PDB entry 8V9L | electron microscopy, 3.00 A resolution | chains A and N of the 59 polymer chains in the assembly

# Chain A
Molecule: 23S Ribosomal RNA
From: Mycolicibacterium smegmatis MC2 155
Sequence (3164 nucleotides; row label = number of the first residue in the row; numbers below 1 keep their minus sign (U-2 is residue -2)):
    -2 UUGUAAGUGUUUAAGGGCGCAUGGUGGAUGCCUUGGCACUGGGAGCCGAU
    48 GAAGGACGUAGGAGGCUGCGAUAAGCCUCGGGGAGCUGUCAACCGAGCGU
    98 UGAUCCGAGGAUGUCCGAAUGGGGAAACCCGGCACGAGUGAUGUCGUGUC
   148 ACCAGGCGCUGAAUAUAUAGGCGUCUGGGGGGAACGCGGGGAAGUGAAAC
   198 AUCUCAGUACCCGUAGGAAGAGAAAACAAAAUGUGAUUCCGUGAGUAGUG
   248 GCGAGCGAAAGCGGAGGAUGGCUAAACCGUAUGCAUGUGAUACCGGGUAG
   298 GGGUUGUGUGUGCGGGGUUGUGGGACCUAUCUUUCCGGCUCUACCUGGCU
   348 GGAGGGCAGUGAGAAAAUGUUGUGGUUAGCGGAAAUGGCUUGGGAUGGCC
   398 UGCCGUAGACGGUGAGAGCCCGGUACGUGAAAACCCGACGUCUGUCUUGA
   448 UGGUGUUCCCGAGUAGCAGCGGGCCCGUGGAAUCUGCUGUGAAUCUGCCG
   498 GGACCACCCGGUAAGCCUGAAUACUUCCCAGUGACCGAUAGCGGAUUAGU
   548 ACCGUGAGGGAAUGGUGAAAAGUACCCCGGGAGGGGAGUGAAAGAGUACC
   598 UGAAACCGUGCGCUUACAAUCCGUCAGAGCCCUCGACGUGUCGUGGGGUG
   648 AUGGCGUGCCUUUUGAAGAAUGAGCCUGCGAGUCAGGGACAUGUCGCGAG
   698 GUUAACCCGGGUGGGGUAGCCGCAGCGAAAGCGAGUCUGAAUAGGGCGUA
   748 UCCACACAAGAGUGUGUGGUGUAGUGGUGUGUUCUGGACCCGAAGCGGAG
   798 UGAUCUACCCAUGGCCAGGGUGAAGCGCGGGUAAGACCGCGUGGAGGCCC
   848 GAACCCACUUAGGUUGAAGACUGAGGGGAUGAGCUGUGGGUAGGGGUGAA
   898 AGGCCAAUCAAACUCCGUGAUAGCUGGUUCUCCCCGAAAUGCAUUUAGGU
   948 GCAGCGUCGCAUGUUUCUUGCCGGAGGUAGAGCUACUGGAUGGCCGAUGG
   998 GCCCCACAGGGUUACUGACGUCAGCCAAACUCCGAAUGCCGGUAAGUCCA
  1048 AGAGUGCGGCAGUGGGACGGCGGGGGAUAAGCUCCGUGCGUCGAGAGGGA
  1098 AACAGCCCAGAUCGCCGGCUAAGGCCCCUAAGCGUGUGCUAAGUGGAAAA
  1148 GGAUGUGCAGUCGCGAAGACAACCAGGAGGUUGGCUUAGAAGCAGCCACC
  1198 CUUGAAAGAGUGCGUAAUAGCUCACUGGUCAAGUGAUUGUGCGCCGAUAA
  1248 UGUAGCGGGGCUCAAGCACACCGCCGAAGCCGCGGCAGCCAACGUGUUGG
  1298 CUGGGUAGGGGAGCGUCCUGCAUCCGGUGAAGCCGCCGAGUGAUCGAGUG
  1348 GUGGAGGGUGUGGGAGUGAGAAUGCAGGCAUGAGUAGCGAUUAGGCAAGU
  1398 GAGAACCUUGCCCGCCGAAAGACCAAGGGUUCCUGGGCCAGGCCAGUCCG
  1448 CCCAGGGUGAGUCGGGACCUAAGGCGAGGCCGACAGGCGUAGUCGAUGGA
  1498 CAACGGGUUGAUAUUCCCGUACCCGUGUAUGUGCGUCCAUGAUGAAUCAG
  1548 CGGUACUAACCAUCCAAAACCACCGUGACCGCACCUUUCGGGGUGUGGCG
  1598 UUGGUGGGGCUGCAUGGGACCUUCGUUGGUAGUAGUCAAGCGAUGGGGUG
  1648 ACGCAGGAAGGUAGCCGUACCGGUCAGUGGUAAUACCGGGGUAAGCCUGU
  1698 AGGGAGUCAGAUAGGUAAAUCCGUCUGGCAUAUAUCCUGAGAGGUGAUGC
  1748 AUAGCCGAGUGAGGCGAAUUCGGUGAUCCUAUGCUGCCGAGAAAAGCCUC
  1798 UAGCGAGGACAUACACGGCCCGUACCCCAAACCAACACAGGUGGUCAGGU
  1848 AGAGAAUACUAAGGCGUACGAGUGAACUAUGGUUAAGGAACUCGGCAAAA
  1898 UGCCCCCGUAACUUCGGGAGAAGGGGGACCCACAUGGCGUGUAAGCCUUU
  1948 ACGGCCCAAGCGUGAGUGGGUGGCACAAACCAGUGAGAAGCGACUGUUUA
  1998 CUAAAAACACAGGUCCGUGCGAAGUCGCAAGACGAUGUAUACGGACUGAC
  2048 GCCUGCCCGGUGCUGGAAGGUUAAGAGGACCCGUUAACUCCCUUUGGGGG
  2098 UGAAGCGGAGAAUUUAAGCCCCAGUAAACGGCGGUGGUAACUAUAACCAU
  2148 CCUAAGGUAGCGAAAUUCCUUGUCGGGUAAGUUCCGACCUGCACGAAUGG
  2198 CGUAACGACUUCUCAACUGUCUCAACCAUAGACUCGGCGAAAUUGCACUA
  2248 CGAGUAAAGAUGCUCGUUACGCGCGGCAGGACGAAAAGACCCCGGGACCU
  2298 UCACUACAACUUGGUAUUGGUGCUCGAUACGGUUUGUGUAGGAUAGGUGG
  2348 GAGACUGUGAAGCUCACACGCCAGUGUGGGUGGAGUCGUUGUUGAAAUAC
  2398 CACUCUGAUCGUAUUGGGCCUCUAACCUCGGACCGUAUAUCCGGUUCAGG
  2448 GACAGUGCCUGGUGGGUAGUUUAACUGGGGCGGUUGCCUCCUAAAAUGUA
  2498 ACGGAGGCGCCCAAAGGUUCCCUCAACCUGGACGGCAAUCAGGUGUUGAG
  2548 UGUAAGUGCACAAGGGAGCUUGACUGCGAGACGGACAUGUCGAGCAGGGA
  2598 CGAAAGUCGGGACUAGUGAUCCGGCACCUCUGAGUGGAAGGGGUGUCGCU
  2648 CAACGGAUAAAAGGUACCCCGGGGAUAACAGGCUGAUCUUCCCCAAGAGU
  2698 CCAUAUCGACGGGAUGGUUUGGCACCUCGAUGUCGGCUCGUCGCAUCCUG
  2748 GGGCUGGAGCAGGUCCCAAGGGUUGGGCUGUUCGCCCAUUAAAGCGGCAC
  2798 GCGAGCUGGGUUUAGAACGUCGUGAGACAGUUCGGUCUCUAUCCGCCGCG
  2848 CGCGUCAGAAGCUUGAGGAAACCUGUCCCUAGUACGAGAGGACCGGGACG
  2898 GACGAACCUCUGGUAUACCAGUUGUCCCACCAGGGGCACGGCUGGAUAGC
  2948 CACGUUCGGACAGGAUAACCGCUGAAAGCAUCUAAGCGGGAAACCUCUUC
  2998 CAAGACCAGGCUUCUCACCCUCUAGGAGGGAUAAGGCCCCCCGCAGACCA
  3048 CGGGAUUGAUAGACCAGACCUGGAAGCCUAGUAAUAGGUGCAGGGAACUG
  3098 GCACUAACCGGCCGAAAACUUACAACACCCCAUAAUCGUUGUAAGAAGAA
  3148 AACAUUGACGCACC
Unresolved in the structure: -2 to 1, 1563-1608, 3121-3161

# Chain N
Molecule: 50S ribosomal protein L15
From: Mycolicibacterium smegmatis MC2 155
UniProt: A0QSG8 (A0QSG8_MYCS2); numbering as in UniProt (aligned over 1-147)
Chain sequence (147 residues; numbered 1 to 147; the number before each row is that of its first residue):
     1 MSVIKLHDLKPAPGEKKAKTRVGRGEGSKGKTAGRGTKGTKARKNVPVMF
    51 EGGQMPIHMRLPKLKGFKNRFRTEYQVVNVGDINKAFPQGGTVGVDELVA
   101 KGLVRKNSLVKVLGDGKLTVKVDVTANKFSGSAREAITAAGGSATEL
Unresolved in the structure: 1-2

# How chain A and chain N interact
Residue-residue contacts (148):
  A195(A) with Phe50(N), base contact
  A244(A) with Lys68(N), salt bridge to the phosphate; Arg70(N), sugar contact
  G245(A) with Lys68(N), salt bridge to the phosphate
  C249(A) with Lys63(N), hydrogen bond to the sugar
  A251(A) with Met49(N), phosphate contact; His58(N), phosphate contact
  U658(A) with Lys31(N), salt bridge to the phosphate
  U659(A) with Lys31(N), salt bridge to the phosphate; Lys38(N), phosphate contact
  U660(A) with Lys38(N), salt bridge to the phosphate
  G679(A) with Val22(N), sugar contact; Arg24(N), salt bridge to the phosphate; Thr32(N), base contact; Ala33(N), base contact; Arg35(N), hydrogen bond to the base
  U680(A) with Lys19(N), salt bridge to the phosphate
  G690(A) with Gly14(N), hydrogen bond to the sugar; Glu15(N), hydrogen bond to the base
  U691(A) with Ala12(N), sugar contact; Pro13(N), sugar contact; Glu15(N), sugar contact
  U714(A) with Lys106(N), hydrogen bond to the sugar
  C718(A) with Arg105(N), base contact
  G719(A) with Arg105(N), hydrogen bond to the base
  C720(A) with Gln76(N), hydrogen bond to the base; Arg105(N), base contact
  A721(A) with Val77(N), base contact; Asn79(N), hydrogen bond to the base; Leu113(N), base contact
  G724(A) with Arg72(N), hydrogen bond to the base
  A725(A) with Lys65(N), salt bridge to the phosphate; Gly66(N), sugar contact; Phe67(N), hydrogen bond to the sugar
  A726(A) with Phe67(N), sugar contact; Asn69(N), hydrogen bond to the phosphate
  A727(A) with Asn69(N), hydrogen bond to the phosphate; Arg72(N), salt bridge to the phosphate
  G728(A) with Arg72(N), hydrogen bond to the base
  G730(A) with Val77(N), base contact; Lys111(N), salt bridge to the phosphate; Leu113(N), base contact; Ser130(N), phosphate contact; Gly131(N), hydrogen bond to the phosphate
  A731(A) with Leu113(N), phosphate contact; Gly114(N), hydrogen bond to the phosphate; Asp115(N), base contact; Ser130(N), hydrogen bond to the phosphate; Ser132(N), hydrogen bond to the phosphate
  G776(A) with Glu15(N), base contact; Lys16(N), sugar contact; Lys17(N), hydrogen bond to the sugar
  U777(A) with Lys17(N), sugar contact; Lys19(N), phosphate contact
  G778(A) with Lys19(N), phosphate contact; Thr20(N), hydrogen bond to the phosphate
  C781(A) with Asn45(N), hydrogen bond to the phosphate
  C786(A) with Arg35(N), salt bridge to the phosphate; Ala42(N), hydrogen bond to the base
  A919(A) with Lys44(N), salt bridge to the phosphate
  G920(A) with Thr40(N), hydrogen bond to the sugar; Lys44(N), salt bridge to the phosphate
  C921(A) with Gly39(N), phosphate contact
  U922(A) with Lys38(N), salt bridge to the phosphate; Arg43(N), base contact
  G923(A) with Lys38(N), salt bridge to the phosphate; Arg43(N), hydrogen bond to the base
  U925(A) with Gly23(N), hydrogen bond to the sugar; Lys31(N), hydrogen bond to the base; Thr32(N), base contact
  U926(A) with Gly23(N), phosphate contact; Arg24(N), hydrogen bond to the base; Gly25(N), hydrogen bond to the phosphate; Gly30(N), phosphate contact; Lys31(N), hydrogen bond to the phosphate
  C927(A) with Arg24(N), base contact; Gly25(N), phosphate contact
  U928(A) with Gly25(N), phosphate contact; Glu26(N), phosphate contact; Gly27(N), hydrogen bond to the phosphate; Ser28(N), base contact
  C929(A) with Gly27(N), base contact
  A940(A) with Gln54(N), hydrogen bond to the sugar
  U941(A) with Gly52(N), hydrogen bond to the sugar; Gly53(N), sugar contact
  G946(A) with Thr40(N), hydrogen bond to the sugar; Gly52(N), hydrogen bond to the base
  U947(A) with Thr40(N), hydrogen bond to the phosphate; Lys41(N), hydrogen bond to the phosphate; Val46(N), phosphate contact; Phe50(N), sugar contact; Gly52(N), base contact
  G948(A) with Lys41(N), salt bridge to the phosphate; Phe50(N), sugar contact; Glu51(N), sugar contact
  G1059(A) with Arg35(N), sugar contact; Gly36(N), phosphate contact
  U1060(A) with Gly36(N), phosphate contact; Thr37(N), hydrogen bond to the phosphate
  A1304(A) with Thr32(N), phosphate contact; Gly36(N), sugar contact
  G1305(A) with Thr32(N), hydrogen bond to the phosphate; Gly34(N), hydrogen bond to the phosphate; Arg35(N), hydrogen bond to the phosphate; Gly36(N), hydrogen bond to the phosphate
  G1306(A) with Lys29(N), salt bridge to the phosphate
  G1307(A) with Lys29(N), salt bridge to the phosphate
  G1308(A) with Lys17(N), salt bridge to the phosphate
  G1317(A) with Leu6(N), base contact; His7(N), base contact
  C1318(A) with Leu6(N), sugar contact; His7(N), hydrogen bond to the sugar
  A1319(A) with His7(N), hydrogen bond to the sugar
  G1357(A) with His7(N), base contact
  U1358(A) with His7(N), sugar contact; Lys10(N), sugar contact
  G1359(A) with Pro11(N), phosphate contact
  G1360(A) with Lys16(N), salt bridge to the phosphate
  U1364(A) with Arg21(N), hydrogen bond to the base
  G1365(A) with Arg21(N), salt bridge to the phosphate; Arg24(N), salt bridge to the phosphate
  A2582(A) with Gln54(N), hydrogen bond to the base
  C2583(A) with Ile57(N), sugar contact; Arg60(N), hydrogen bond to the base
  A2584(A) with Arg60(N), hydrogen bond to the sugar; Leu61(N), phosphate contact
  A2616(A) with Met55(N), base contact; Arg60(N), hydrogen bond to the sugar
  U2617(A) with Met59(N), hydrogen bond to the sugar; Leu61(N), sugar contact; Pro62(N), phosphate contact
  C2618(A) with Pro62(N), phosphate contact; Lys63(N), hydrogen bond to the phosphate
  C2619(A) with Lys63(N), salt bridge to the phosphate
  U2628(A) with Phe67(N), sugar contact; Asn69(N), sugar contact
  A2630(A) with Arg70(N), hydrogen bond to the base; Phe71(N), sugar contact
  G2638(A) with Phe67(N), base contact
  G2639(A) with Gly66(N), hydrogen bond to the phosphate; Phe67(N), sugar contact
  G2640(A) with Lys65(N), phosphate contact; Gly66(N), hydrogen bond to the phosphate
  U2641(A) with Lys65(N), salt bridge to the phosphate
  G2652(A) with Gln54(N), hydrogen bond to the base; Met55(N), hydrogen bond to the sugar; Arg60(N), base contact
  G2653(A) with Met55(N), base contact
Also at the interface, not in a pair above, chain A (91 interface residues in all): G250, G252, C692, A696, G697, A715, C723, G774, U780, G924, A1058, G1061, G1361, U2585, C2627, G2629
Also at the interface, not in a pair above, chain N (78 interface residues in all): Leu9, Ala18, Tyr75, Lys101, Gly102, Leu103

# In short
The interface between chain A and chain N involves 91 residues on one side and 78 on the other, with 54
hydrogen bonds and 24 salt bridges. Polar pairs include G679(A)-Arg35(N), G690(A)-Glu15(N) and
G719(A)-Arg105(N).
Here chain A is 23S Ribosomal RNA and chain N is 50S ribosomal protein L15, both from Mycolicibacterium
smegmatis MC2 155. Entry 8V9L (Cryo-EM structure of the Mycobacterium smegmatis 70S ribosome in complex with
hibernation factor Msmeg1130 (Balon) and ...) was determined by electron microscopy, deposited together with
8V9J and 8V9K.
